PDB entry 8PC2 | X-ray diffraction, 2.80 A resolution | chains B and G of the 4 polymer chains in the assembly

== Chain B ==
Protein: von Hippel-Lindau disease tumor suppressor
From: Homo sapiens
UniProtKB: P40337 (VHL_HUMAN); residue numbers follow UniProt; this construct covers 54-213
Amino-acid sequence (162 residues; row label = number of the first residue in the row):
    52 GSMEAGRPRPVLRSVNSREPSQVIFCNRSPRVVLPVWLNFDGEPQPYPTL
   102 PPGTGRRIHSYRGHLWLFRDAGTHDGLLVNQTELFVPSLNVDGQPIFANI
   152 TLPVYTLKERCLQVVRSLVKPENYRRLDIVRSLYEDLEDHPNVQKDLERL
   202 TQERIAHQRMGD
Disordered / not traced: 52-60, 210-213
Sequence notes: expression tag (52-53)
Residues lining bound ligands: XZW ([(1R)-3-(3,4-dimethoxyphenyl)-1-[4-[[1-[3-[2-[[[(2S,4R)-1-[(2S)-2-[(1-fluoranylcyclopropyl)carbonylamino]-3,3-dimethyl-butanoyl]-4-oxidanyl-pyrrolidin-2-yl]carbonylamino]methyl]-5-(4-methyl-1,3-thiazol-5-yl)phenoxy]propyl]-1,2,3-triazol-4-yl]methoxy]phenyl]propyl] (2S)-1-[(2S)-2-cyclohexyl-2-(3,4,5-trimethoxyphenyl)ethanoyl]piperidine-2-carboxylate): N67, R69, P71, Q73, F76, P86, W88, F91, Y98, P99, L101, R107, I109, H110, S111, Y112, H115, W117
Curated features (UniProtKB/Swiss-Prot):
  - region: T157 to V166 (Interaction with Elongin BC complex)
  - natural variant: L63 (L63P: In PCC), R64 (R64P: In PCC), S65 (S65A: In PCC; S65L: In VHLD; S65W: In VHLD), V66 to Q73 (deletion: In VHLD), S68 (S68W: In PCC and VHLD), E70 (E70K: In VHLD), V74 (V74G: In VHLD), I75 (deletion: In VHLD), F76 (F76I: In VHLD; F76L: In VHLD; F76S: In VHLD; deletion: In VHLD), N78 (N78H: In VHLD; N78S: In VHLD; N78T: In VHLD), R79 (R79P: In VHLD), S80 (S80I: In VHLD; S80N: In PCC and VHLD; S80R: In VHLD), 64 further natural variant entries in UniProt
  - mutagenesis: Y98 (Y98N: No interaction with HIF1A. No HIF1A degradation)

== Chain G ==
Protein: Peptidyl-prolyl cis-trans isomerase FKBP5
From: Homo sapiens
Notes: EC 5.2.1.8
UniProtKB: Q13451 (FKBP5_HUMAN); numbering as in UniProt (aligned over 16-140)
Amino-acid sequence (128 residues; row label = number of the first residue in the row):
    13 GAPATVTEQGEDITSKKDRGVLKIVKRVGNGEETPMIGDKVYVHYKGKLS
    63 NGKKFDSSHDRNEPFVFSLGKGQVIKAWDIGVATMKKGEIAHLLIKPEYA
   113 YGSAGSLPKIPSNATLFFEIELLDFKGE
Disordered / not traced: 13-20
Sequence notes: expression tag (13-15); engineered mutation T19 (Ala in Q13451), A103 (Cys in Q13451), I107 (Cys in Q13451)
Residues lining bound ligands: XZW ([(1R)-3-(3,4-dimethoxyphenyl)-1-[4-[[1-[3-[2-[[[(2S,4R)-1-[(2S)-2-[(1-fluoranylcyclopropyl)carbonylamino]-3,3-dimethyl-butanoyl]-4-oxidanyl-pyrrolidin-2-yl]carbonylamino]methyl]-5-(4-methyl-1,3-thiazol-5-yl)phenoxy]propyl]-1,2,3-triazol-4-yl]methoxy]phenyl]propyl] (2S)-1-[(2S)-2-cyclohexyl-2-(3,4,5-trimethoxyphenyl)ethanoyl]piperidine-2-carboxylate): Y57, G59, K60, L61, D68, F77, G84, Q85, V86, I87, W90, A112, Y113, S118, K121, I122, L128, F130
Curated features (UniProtKB/Swiss-Prot):
  - modified residue: K28 (N6-acetyllysine)
  - mutagenesis: K28 (K28Q: Mimics acetylation; impaired interaction with AKT1 and PHLPP1; when associated with Q-155; K28R: Decreased acetylation; promotes interaction with AKT1 and PHLPP1; when associated with R-155)
Reported in the primary citation:
  - binding site for XZW: G84, Q85

== Chain B / chain G interface ==
Residue-residue contacts (5):
  P71(B) with S118(G)
  D143(B) with L119(G); P120(G)
  G144(B) with L119(G); P120(G)
Also at the interface, not in a pair above, chain B (4 interface residues in all): R69
Also at the interface, not in a pair above, chain G (4 interface residues in all): G84

== Summary ==
Chain B and chain G each contribute 4 residues to their interface. Compound XZW is bound between chain B and
chain G. Curated annotation (UniProt) lists one mutagenesis site on chain B; one mutagenesis site on chain G.
The paper reports a binding site for XZW at G84(G) and Q85(G).
Here chain B is von Hippel-Lindau disease tumor suppressor and chain G is Peptidyl-prolyl cis-trans isomerase
FKBP5, both from Homo sapiens. Entry 8PC2 (SelDeg51 in complex with FKBP51FK1 domain and pVHL:EloB:EloC) was
determined by X-ray diffraction, deposited together with 8PDF.
